2QXJ - chain A; structure by X-ray diffraction, 2.10 A resolution.

Chain A:
Name: Kallikrein-7
Organism: Homo sapiens
Notes: EC 3.4.21.117
UniProtKB: P49862 (KLK7_HUMAN); the construct lacks a stretch of the UniProt sequence and is renumbered around it, so the offset changes along the chain: 16-36 = UniProt 30-50; 38-67 = UniProt 51-80; 69-75 = UniProt 81-87; 78-125 = UniProt 88-135; 5 more segments
Amino-acid sequence (224 residues; each row starts with the number of its first residue; note: 10 numbers in that range are skipped by the numbering (no residue carries them; nothing is unmodelled there); a row labelled like 186A-186B holds insertion residues (186A, then the next letters in order)):
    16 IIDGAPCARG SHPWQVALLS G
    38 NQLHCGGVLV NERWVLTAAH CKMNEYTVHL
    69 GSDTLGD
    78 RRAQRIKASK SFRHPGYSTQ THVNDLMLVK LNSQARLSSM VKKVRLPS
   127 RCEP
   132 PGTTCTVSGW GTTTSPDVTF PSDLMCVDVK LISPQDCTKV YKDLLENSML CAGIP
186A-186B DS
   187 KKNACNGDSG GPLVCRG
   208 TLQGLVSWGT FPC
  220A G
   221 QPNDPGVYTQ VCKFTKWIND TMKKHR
Disulfide bonds: Cys-22/Cys-157, Cys-42/Cys-58, Cys-128/Cys-232, Cys-136/Cys-201, Cys-168/Cys-182, Cys-191/Cys-220
Glycans and other covalent adducts: compound K7J linked to His-57, Ser-195
Bound ions: Cu ion site 1 near His-41 (its only coordinating residue here); Cu ion site 2 near His-99 (its only coordinating residue here)
Residues lining bound ligands: K7J (N-(3-carboxypropanoyl)-L-alanyl-L-alanyl-N-[(2S,3S)-4-chloro-3-hydroxy-1-phenylbutan-2-yl]-L-prolinamide): Cys-42, His-99, Leu-175, Ala-190, Cys-191, Asn-192, Gly-193, Asp-194, Val-213, Ser-214, Trp-215, Gly-216, Thr-217, Phe-218, Cys-220
Curated features (UniProtKB/Swiss-Prot):
  - active site (Charge relay system): His-57, Asp-102, Ser-195
  - site: His-99 (Major binding site for inhibitory zinc or copper)
  - glycosylation: Asn-239 (N-linked (GlcNAc...) asparagine)
What the authors report for this chain:
  - Cu ion coordination: His-41, His-99
  - Cu ion coordination through a water molecule: Thr-96
  - specificity-determining residues: Asn-189 (proposed by the authors, not directly observed)

In short:
Compound K7J is covalently linked to Ser-195. UniProt lists 3 active-site residues. From the paper: Cu ion
coordination by His-41 and His-99; water-mediated Cu ion coordination by Thr-96.
Chain A is Kallikrein-7 (Homo sapiens); the structure, Crystal Structure of Human Kallikrein 7 in Complex with
Suc-Ala-Ala-Pro-Phe-chloromethylketone and Copper, was determined by X-ray diffraction, deposited together
with 2QXG, 2QXH and 2QXI.
